1GRE - chain A; structure by X-ray diffraction, 2.00 A resolution.

[Chain A]
Protein: Glutathione reductase
Source organism: Homo sapiens
Notes: EC 1.6.4.2
UniProt: P00390 (GSHR_HUMAN); residues 1-478 here = UniProt positions 1-478
Sequence (478 residues; each row starts with the number of its first residue):
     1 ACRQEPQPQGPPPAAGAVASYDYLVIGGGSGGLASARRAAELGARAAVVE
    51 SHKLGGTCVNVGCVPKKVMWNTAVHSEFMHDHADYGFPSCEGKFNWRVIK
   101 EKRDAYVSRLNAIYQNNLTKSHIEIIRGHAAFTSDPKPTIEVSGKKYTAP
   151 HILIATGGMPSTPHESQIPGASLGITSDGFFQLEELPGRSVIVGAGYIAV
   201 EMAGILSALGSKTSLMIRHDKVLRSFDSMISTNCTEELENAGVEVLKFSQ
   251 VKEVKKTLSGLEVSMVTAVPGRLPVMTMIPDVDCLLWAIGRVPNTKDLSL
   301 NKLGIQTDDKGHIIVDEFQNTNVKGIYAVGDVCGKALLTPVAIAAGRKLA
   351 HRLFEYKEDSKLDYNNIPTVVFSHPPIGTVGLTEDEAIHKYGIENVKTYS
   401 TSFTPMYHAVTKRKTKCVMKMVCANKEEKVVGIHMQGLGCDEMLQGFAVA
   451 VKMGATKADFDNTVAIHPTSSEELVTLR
Unresolved in the structure: 1-17
Cystine bridges: Cys-90 forms a disulfide with the same residue of a neighbouring copy of this chain
Covalent attachments: glutathione (GSH) linked to Cys-58
Residues lining bound ligands:
  - FAD (flavin-adenine dinucleotide): Ile-26, Gly-27, Gly-28, Gly-29, Ser-30, Gly-31, Gly-32, Val-49, Glu-50, Ser-51, His-52, Lys-53, Gly-55, Gly-56, Thr-57, Val-61, Gly-62, Cys-63, Lys-66, Gly-128, His-129, Ala-130, Ala-155, Thr-156, Gly-157, Gly-158, Ser-177, Phe-181, Tyr-197, Ile-198, Arg-291, Leu-298, Val-329, Gly-330, Asp-331, Leu-337, Leu-338, Thr-339, Pro-340, Ala-342, Phe-372, His-467, Pro-468
  - glutathione (GSH), molecule 1: Gly-29, Ser-30, Leu-33, Ala-34, Arg-37, Gly-55, Val-59, Val-64, Tyr-114, Thr-339, Ile-343, Arg-347, His-467, Thr-476
  - glutathione (GSH), molecule 2: Val-64, Tyr-106, Leu-110, Ile-113, Tyr-114, Asn-117, Phe-403, Pro-405, Met-406, His-467, Pro-468, Thr-469, Ser-470, Glu-472, Glu-473

[Summary]
Bound to chain A: flavin-adenine dinucleotide and glutathione. Covalently linked glutathione: at Cys-58.
Chain A is Glutathione reductase (Homo sapiens); the structure, Substrate binding and catalysis by glutathione
reductase as derived from refined enzyme: substrate crystal structures at ..., was determined by X-ray
diffraction together with 1GRA, 1GRB, 1GRF and 1GRG from the same study.
